Entry 5V1V (X-ray diffraction, 1.35 A resolution); this record covers chains A and C.

[Chain A]
Molecule: TbiB1
Organism: Thermobaculum terrenum (strain ATCC BAA-798 / YNP1)
UniProtKB: D1CIZ5 (D1CIZ5_THET1); residues 1-88 here = UniProt positions 1-88
Amino-acid sequence (91 residues; numbered -2 to 88; the number before each row is that of its first residue; numbers below 1 keep their minus sign (Ser-2 is residue -2)):
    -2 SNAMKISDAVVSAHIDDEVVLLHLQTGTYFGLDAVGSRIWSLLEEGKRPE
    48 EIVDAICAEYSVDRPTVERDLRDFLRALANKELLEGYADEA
Not modelled in the structure: -2, 87-88
Sequence notes: expression tag (-2 to 0)
Metal / ion sites: Zn2+ site 1: His11, Glu41; Zn2+ site 2: Glu47, Asp51 (shared with 1 residue of chain B); Zn2+ site 3: Asp70 (shared with 2 residues of chain B; Glu-5(C) of chain C); Zn2+ site 4: Glu79, Glu82

[Chain C]
Molecule: TbiA(alpha) Leader Peptide
UniProtKB: D1CIZ1 (D1CIZ1_THET1); residues -20 to 0 here correspond to UniProt positions 1-21 (UniProt number = residue number + 21)
Amino-acid sequence (21 residues; each row starts with the number of its first residue; numbers below 1 keep their minus sign (Met-20 is residue -20)):
   -20 MKEYRSPELKEYGRVEDRTAG
Not modelled in the structure: -3 to 0
Metal / ion sites: Zn2+: Glu-5 (shared with Asp70(A) of chain A; 2 residues of chain B)
From the paper describing this entry:
  - mutagenesis - Y-17A, P-14A: abolished binding to TbiB1 (chain A)

[How chain A and chain C interact]
Contacting residue pairs (45):
  Leu19(A) - Val-6(C)  hydrophobic
  Gly24(A) - Gly-8(C)
  Gly24(A) - Arg-7(C)  hydrogen bond (backbone-side chain)
  Gly24(A) - Val-6(C)  hydrogen bond (backbone-backbone)
  Thr25(A) - Glu-10(C)
  Thr25(A) - Gly-8(C)
  Tyr26(A) - Glu-10(C)
  Tyr26(A) - Tyr-9(C)  hydrogen bond (backbone-backbone)
  Tyr26(A) - Gly-8(C)  hydrogen bond (backbone-backbone)
  Tyr26(A) - Arg-7(C)
  Tyr26(A) - Val-6(C)  hydrophobic
  Phe27(A) - Leu-12(C)  hydrophobic
  Phe27(A) - Lys-11(C)
  Phe27(A) - Glu-10(C)
  Phe27(A) - Tyr-9(C)
  Gly28(A) - Lys-11(C)  hydrogen bond (backbone-backbone)
  Gly28(A) - Tyr-9(C)
  Leu29(A) - Glu-13(C)
  Leu29(A) - Leu-12(C)  hydrophobic
  Ala31(A) - Arg-16(C)
  Val32(A) - Tyr-17(C)  hydrophobic
  Val32(A) - Arg-16(C)
  Gly33(A) - Pro-14(C)
  Ile36(A) - Pro-14(C)  hydrophobic
  Ile53(A) - Tyr-17(C)  hydrophobic
  Ala55(A) - Met-20(C)
  Glu56(A) - Met-20(C)
  Glu56(A) - Lys-19(C)  hydrogen bond (backbone-backbone)
  Tyr57(A) - Met-20(C)
  Tyr57(A) - Lys-19(C)
  Tyr57(A) - Glu-18(C)
  Ser58(A) - Met-20(C)
  Ser58(A) - Lys-19(C)  hydrogen bond (backbone-backbone)
  Ser58(A) - Tyr-17(C)
  Val59(A) - Tyr-17(C)  hydrophobic
  Thr63(A) - Tyr-17(C)
  Asp67(A) - Tyr-17(C)  hydrogen bond
  Asp67(A) - Ser-15(C)  hydrogen bond
  Asp67(A) - Pro-14(C)
  Phe71(A) - Pro-14(C)  hydrophobic
  Phe71(A) - Glu-13(C)
  Phe71(A) - Leu-12(C)
  Ala74(A) - Leu-12(C)
  Leu75(A) - Leu-12(C)  hydrophobic
  Lys78(A) - Glu-10(C)  salt bridge
Interface residues without a listed pair, chain A (28 interface residues in all): Thr23, Asp30, Cys54, Val64, Leu80
Interface features reported in the paper:
  - specific contacts: Tyr26(A)-Gly-8(C), Phe27(A)-Leu-12(C), Val32(A)-Pro-14(C), Ile36(A)-Pro-14(C), Ile53(A)-Tyr-17(C), Val59(A)-Tyr-17(C), Asp67(A)-Tyr-17(C) (hydrogen bond), Phe71(A)-Leu-12(C), Leu75(A)-Leu-12(C), Leu80(A)-Leu-12(C)
  - interface residues, chain A: Phe27(A), Val32(A), Ile36(A), Ile53(A), Val59(A), Phe71(A), Leu75(A), Leu80(A)
  - interface residues, chain C: Tyr-17(C), Pro-14(C), Leu-12(C), Glu-10(C)

[In short]
Chain A and chain C form an interface of 28 and 15 residues respectively; the contacts include 9 hydrogen
bonds and 1 salt bridge. Polar pairs include Lys78(A)-Glu-10(C), Gly24(A)-Arg-7(C) and Asp67(A)-Tyr-17(C). The
paper describes contacts between Tyr26(A) and Gly-8(C), Phe27(A) and Leu-12(C) and Val32(A) and Pro-14(C)
among others; a hydrogen bond between Asp67(A) and Tyr-17(C). From the paper: Y-17A and P-14A of chain C
abolish binding to TbiB1 (chain A); interface residues Phe27(A), Val32(A) and Tyr-17(C) among others.
Chain A is TbiB1 (Thermobaculum terrenum (strain ATCC BAA-798 / YNP1)) and chain C is TbiA(alpha) Leader
Peptide; the structure, TbiB1 in Complex with the TbiA(alpha) Leader Peptide, was determined by X-ray
diffraction, deposited together with 5V1U.
